Entry 6AA2 (X-ray diffraction, 2.30 A resolution); this record covers chain A.

[Chain A]
Name: Green fluorescent protein
Organism: Aequorea victoria
UniProt: P42212 (GFP_AEQVI); aligned to UniProt positions 2-238 over residues 2-238
Sequence (249 residues; each row starts with the number of its first residue; note: 2 numbers in that range are skipped by the numbering (no residue carries them; nothing is unmodelled there); numbers below 1 keep their minus sign (Met-3 is residue -3)):
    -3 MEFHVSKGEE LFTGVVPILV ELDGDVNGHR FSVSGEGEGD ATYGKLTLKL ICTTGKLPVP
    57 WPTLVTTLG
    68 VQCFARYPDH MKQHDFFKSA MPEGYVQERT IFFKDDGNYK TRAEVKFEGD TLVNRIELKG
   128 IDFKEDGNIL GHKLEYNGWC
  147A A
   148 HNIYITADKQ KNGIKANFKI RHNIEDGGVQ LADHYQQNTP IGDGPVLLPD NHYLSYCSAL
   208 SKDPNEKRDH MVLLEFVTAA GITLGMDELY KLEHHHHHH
Disordered / not traced: -3 to 4, 230-246
Differences from the reference sequence: expression tag (-3 to 1, 239-246); engineered mutation Arg26 (Lys in P42212), Leu46 (Phe in P42212), Leu64 (Phe in P42212), Ala72 (Ser in P42212), Gly145 (Tyr in P42212), Trp146 (Asn in P42212), Ile150 (Val in P42212), Thr153 (Met in P42212), Ala163 (Val in P42212), Gly175 (Ser in P42212), Tyr203 (Thr in P42212), Cys204 (Gln in P42212), Leu231 (His in P42212); chromophore (65, 65, 65); insertion (147A)
Modified / non-standard residues: Gly65 (chromophore; CR2)
Disulfide bonds: Cys147-Cys204
Glycans and other covalent adducts: covalent link Gly65-Val68

[In short]
Chain A is Green fluorescent protein (Aequorea victoria); the structure, X-ray structure of ReQy1 (oxidized
form), was determined by X-ray diffraction together with 6AA6 from the same study.
